Entry 6CUR (X-ray diffraction, 1.73 A resolution); this record covers chains B and C of the 3 polymer chains in the assembly.

[Chain B]
Name: Son of sevenless homolog 1
Source organism: Homo sapiens
UniProt: Q07889 (SOS1_HUMAN); residue numbers follow UniProt; this construct covers 566-1046
Sequence (482 residues; each row starts with the number of its first residue):
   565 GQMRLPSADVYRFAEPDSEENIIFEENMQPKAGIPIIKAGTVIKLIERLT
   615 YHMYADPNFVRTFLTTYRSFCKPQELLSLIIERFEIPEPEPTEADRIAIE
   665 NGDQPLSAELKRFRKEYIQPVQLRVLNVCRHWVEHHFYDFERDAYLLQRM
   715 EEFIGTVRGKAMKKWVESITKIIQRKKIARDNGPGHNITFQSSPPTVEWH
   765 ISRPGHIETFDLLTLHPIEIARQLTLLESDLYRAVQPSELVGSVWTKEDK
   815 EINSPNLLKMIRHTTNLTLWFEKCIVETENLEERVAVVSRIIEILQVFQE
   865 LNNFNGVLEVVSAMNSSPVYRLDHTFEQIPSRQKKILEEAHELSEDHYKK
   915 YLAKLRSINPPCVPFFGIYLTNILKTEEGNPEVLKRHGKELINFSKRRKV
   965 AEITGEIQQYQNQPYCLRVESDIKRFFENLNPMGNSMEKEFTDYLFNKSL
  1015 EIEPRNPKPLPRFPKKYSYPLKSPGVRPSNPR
Not modelled in the structure: 591-596, 744-750
Sequence notes: expression tag (565)
Small-molecule neighbours: FFY (N~2~-(3-chloro-4-fluorophenyl)-N~4~-[(1R)-1-cyclopropylethyl]-8-(1,2,3,6-tetrahydropyridin-4-yl)quinazoline-2,4-diamine): Val852, Met878, Asn879, Val883, Tyr884, Arg885, Leu886, Asp887, Thr889, Phe890, Ile893, Leu901, Glu902, His905
From the paper describing this entry:
  - binding site for FFY: Asp887, Glu902
  - conformationally variable residues (side-chain flip): Phe890

[Chain C]
Name: GTPase HRas
Source organism: Homo sapiens
UniProt: P01112 (RASH_HUMAN); residue numbers follow UniProt; this construct covers 1-166
Sequence (167 residues; row label = number of the first residue in the row; numbering starts at 0):
     0 GMTEYKLVVVGAGGVGKSALTIQLIQNHFVDEYDPTIEDSYRKQVVIDGE
    50 TCLLDILDTAGQEEYSAMRDQYMRTGEGFLCVFAINNTKSFEDIHQYREQ
   100 IKRVKDSDDVPMVLVGNKCDLAARTVESRQAQDLARSYGIPYIETSAKTR
   150 QGVEDAFYTLVREIRQH
Sequence notes: expression tag (0)
Ion coordination: Na+: Thr87, Thr124

[Chain B / chain C interface]
Contacting residue pairs (73; chain B residue first):
  Trp809(B) - Gly60(C)  hydrogen bond (side chain-backbone)
  Thr810(B) - Gly13(C)
  Met824(B) - Tyr64(C)
  Ile825(B) - Glu63(C)
  Ile825(B) - Tyr64(C)
  Arg826(B) - Glu63(C)  salt bridge
  Thr828(B) - Tyr64(C)
  Thr829(B) - Glu63(C)
  Thr829(B) - Ser65(C)
  Thr832(B) - Ala66(C)
  Val875(B) - Gln70(C)
  Ser876(B) - Met67(C)
  Ser876(B) - Gln70(C)  hydrogen bond
  Asn879(B) - Asp69(C)
  Asn879(B) - Gln70(C)
  Asn879(B) - Arg73(C)  hydrogen bond (backbone-side chain)
  Ser880(B) - Asp69(C)
  Ser880(B) - Arg73(C)
  Ser881(B) - Asp69(C)  hydrogen bond (backbone-side chain)
  Ser881(B) - Arg73(C)
  Ser881(B) - Arg102(C)
  Ser881(B) - Val103(C)
  Tyr884(B) - Arg73(C)
  Ser908(B) - Gln70(C)
  His911(B) - Tyr40(C)
  His911(B) - Asp54(C)  salt bridge
  His911(B) - Ile55(C)
  His911(B) - Leu56(C)
  Tyr912(B) - Met67(C)
  Tyr912(B) - Gln70(C)  hydrogen bond
  Tyr912(B) - Tyr71(C)  hydrogen bond
  Lys913(B) - Glu37(C)  salt bridge
  Phe929(B) - Gln61(C)
  Phe929(B) - Tyr64(C)  hydrophobic
  Phe929(B) - Met67(C)  hydrophobic
  Phe929(B) - Tyr71(C)
  Phe930(B) - Tyr64(C)
  Gly931(B) - Gln61(C)  hydrogen bond (backbone-side chain)
  Gly931(B) - Tyr64(C)
  Leu934(B) - Gly60(C)
  Thr935(B) - Asp57(C)
  Thr935(B) - Thr58(C)  hydrogen bond (side chain-backbone)
  Thr935(B) - Ala59(C)  hydrogen bond (side chain-backbone)
  Thr935(B) - Gln61(C)  hydrogen bond
  Asn936(B) - Pro34(C)
  Asn936(B) - Thr35(C)
  Leu938(B) - Ser17(C)
  Leu938(B) - Ala59(C)
  Leu938(B) - Gly60(C)
  Lys939(B) - Ile21(C)
  Lys939(B) - Tyr32(C)
  Lys939(B) - Pro34(C)
  Lys939(B) - Asp57(C)  hydrogen bond (side chain-backbone)
  Thr940(B) - Pro34(C)
  Glu942(B) - Ser17(C)
  Glu942(B) - Ala18(C)
  Glu942(B) - Ile21(C)
  Gly943(B) - Ile21(C)
  Gly943(B) - Gln25(C)  hydrogen bond (backbone-side chain)
  Gly943(B) - Glu31(C)
  Gly943(B) - Tyr32(C)
  Asn944(B) - Glu31(C)
  Asn944(B) - Tyr32(C)  hydrogen bond (side chain-backbone)
  Pro945(B) - Asp30(C)
  Lys963(B) - Glu31(C)  salt bridge
  Lys963(B) - Tyr32(C)  hydrogen bond (side chain-backbone)
  Glu1002(B) - Ser65(C)
  Glu1002(B) - Arg68(C)  salt bridge
  Lys1003(B) - Gln95(C)  hydrogen bond
  Thr1006(B) - Arg102(C)
  Asp1007(B) - Arg102(C)  salt bridge
  Phe1010(B) - Arg102(C)
  Arg1019(B) - Asp105(C)  salt bridge
Other interface residues (no listed pair), chain B (43 interface residues in all): Leu822, Leu833, Pro882, Asp910, Ile932
Other interface residues (no listed pair), chain C (36 interface residues in all): Gly12, Asp33

[Summary]
Chain B and chain C form an interface of 43 and 36 residues respectively, with 15 hydrogen bonds and 7 salt
bridges. Polar pairs include Arg826(B)-Glu63(C), His911(B)-Asp54(C) and Lys913(B)-Glu37(C). Ligands of chain
B: compound FFY. From the paper: a binding site for FFY at Asp887(B) and Glu902(B); conformational variability
at Phe890(B).
Here chain B is Son of sevenless homolog 1 and chain C is GTPase HRas, both from Homo sapiens. Entry 6CUR
(Ras:SOS:Ras in complex with a small molecule activator) was determined by X-ray diffraction, deposited
together with 6CUO and 6CUP.
